Entry 5VVT (X-ray diffraction, 2.80 A resolution); this record covers chains A and C of the 4 polymer chains in the assembly.

== Chain A ==
Molecule: Protein O-GlcNAcase
Organism: Homo sapiens
Notes: EC 3.2.1.169, 3.2.1.-
UniProtKB: O60502 (OGA_HUMAN); residue numbers follow UniProt; this construct covers 60-398, 553-704
Amino-acid sequence (504 residues; numbered 59 to 704; 142 numbers in that range are skipped by the numbering (no residue carries them; nothing is unmodelled there); the number before each row is that of its first residue):
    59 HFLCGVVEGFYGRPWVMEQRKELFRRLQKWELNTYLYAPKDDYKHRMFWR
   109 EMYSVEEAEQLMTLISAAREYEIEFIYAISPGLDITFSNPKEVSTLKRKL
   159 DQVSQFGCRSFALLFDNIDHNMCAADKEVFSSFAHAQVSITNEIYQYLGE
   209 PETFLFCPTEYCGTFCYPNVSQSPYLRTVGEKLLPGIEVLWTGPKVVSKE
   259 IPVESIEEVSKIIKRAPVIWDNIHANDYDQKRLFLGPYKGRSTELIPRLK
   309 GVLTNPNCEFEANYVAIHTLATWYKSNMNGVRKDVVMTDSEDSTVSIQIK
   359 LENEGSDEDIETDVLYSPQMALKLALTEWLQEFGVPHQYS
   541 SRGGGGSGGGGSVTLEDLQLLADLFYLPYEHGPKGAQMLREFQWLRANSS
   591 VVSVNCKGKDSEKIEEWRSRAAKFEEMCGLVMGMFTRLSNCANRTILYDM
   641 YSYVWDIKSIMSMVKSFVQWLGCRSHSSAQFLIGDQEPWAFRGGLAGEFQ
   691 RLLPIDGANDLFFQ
Disordered / not traced: 334-373, 541-552, 590-603, 664-678, 701-704
Construct notes: expression tag (59); engineered mutation Asn175 (Asp in O60502); linker (543-552)
Ligand contacts: N-acetylglucosamine (NAG; 2-acetamido-2-deoxy-beta-D-glucopyranose): Gly67, Phe68, Tyr69, Lys98, Asp174, Asn175, Cys215, Tyr219, Thr250, Val254, Trp278, Asn280, Ala283, Asp285, Tyr286, Asn313
Reported in the primary citation:
  - catalytic residues: Asp174
  - binding site for N-acetylglucosamine: Asp174
  - mutagenesis - D175N: decreased catalytic activity (proposed by the authors, not directly observed)

== Chain C ==
Molecule: Protein O-GlcNAcase
Organism: Homo sapiens
Notes: EC 3.2.1.169, 3.2.1.-
UniProtKB: O60502 (OGA_HUMAN); the construct has insertions or renumbered stretches relative to UniProt, so the offset changes along the chain: 60-391 = UniProt 60-391; 534-542 = UniProt 392-400; 553-704 = UniProt 553-704
Amino-acid sequence (504 residues; each row starts with the number of its first residue; note: 142 numbers in that range are skipped by the numbering (no residue carries them; nothing is unmodelled there)):
    59 HFLCGVVEGFYGRPWVMEQRKELFRRLQKWELNTYLYAPKDDYKHRMFWR
   109 EMYSVEEAEQLMTLISAAREYEIEFIYAISPGLDITFSNPKEVSTLKRKL
   159 DQVSQFGCRSFALLFDNIDHNMCAADKEVFSSFAHAQVSITNEIYQYLGE
   209 PETFLFCPTEYCGTFCYPNVSQSPYLRTVGEKLLPGIEVLWTGPKVVSKE
   259 IPVESIEEVSKIIKRAPVIWDNIHANDYDQKRLFLGPYKGRSTELIPRLK
   309 GVLTNPNCEFEANYVAIHTLATWYKSNMNGVRKDVVMTDSEDSTVSIQIK
   359 LENEGSDEDIETDVLYSPQMALKLALTEWLQEF
   534 GVPHQYSSRGGGGSGGGGSVTLEDLQLLADLFYLPYEHGPKGAQMLREFQ
   584 WLRANSSVVSVNCKGKDSEKIEEWRSRAAKFEEMCGLVMGMFTRLSNCAN
   634 RTILYDMYSYVWDIKSIMSMVKSFVQWLGCRSHSSAQFLIGDQEPWAFRG
   684 GLAGEFQRLLPIDGANDLFFQ
Disordered / not traced: 337-372, 534-551, 592-604, 672-675, 695-704
Construct notes: expression tag (59); engineered mutation Asn175 (Asp in O60502); linker (543-552)
Ligand contacts: N-acetylglucosamine (NAG; 2-acetamido-2-deoxy-beta-D-glucopyranose): Gly67, Phe68, Tyr69, Lys98, Asp174, Asn175, Cys215, Tyr219, Thr250, Val254, Trp278, Asn280, Ala283, Asp285, Tyr286, Asn313
Reported in the primary citation:
  - catalytic residues: Asp174
  - binding site for N-acetylglucosamine: Asp174
  - mutagenesis - D175N: decreased catalytic activity (proposed by the authors, not directly observed)

== Chain A / chain C interface ==
Residue-residue contacts - 128 pairs, chain A then chain C:
  Tyr69(A) - Tyr641(C)
  Tyr69(A) - Trp645(C)  hydrophobic
  Gly70(A) - Tyr641(C)
  Arg71(A) - Tyr638(C)
  Arg71(A) - Asp639(C)  salt bridge
  Pro72(A) - Tyr638(C)
  Asp99(A) - Arg634(C)  hydrogen bond (backbone-side chain)
  Asp99(A) - Tyr638(C)  hydrogen bond (backbone-side chain)
  Asp99(A) - Tyr641(C)  hydrogen bond
  Asp100(A) - Tyr638(C)
  Tyr101(A) - Arg634(C)
  Met105(A) - Ser629(C)
  Met105(A) - Asn630(C)
  Phe106(A) - Asn630(C)
  Thr222(A) - Glu677(C)
  Lys253(A) - Gln676(C)  hydrogen bond (side chain-backbone)
  Lys253(A) - Glu677(C)
  Val254(A) - Glu677(C)  hydrogen bond (backbone-side chain)
  Val254(A) - Trp679(C)  hydrophobic
  Val255(A) - Glu677(C)  hydrogen bond (backbone-side chain)
  Val255(A) - Pro678(C)  hydrophobic
  Asp285(A) - Trp645(C)
  Tyr286(A) - Trp645(C)
  Tyr286(A) - Pro678(C)
  Tyr286(A) - Trp679(C)  hydrophobic
  Tyr286(A) - Arg682(C)  hydrogen bond (backbone-side chain)
  Asp287(A) - Arg682(C)
  Asp287(A) - Gly683(C)  hydrogen bond (side chain-backbone)
  Gln288(A) - Gln288(C)  hydrogen bond (backbone-side chain)
  Gln288(A) - Lys289(C)
  Gln288(A) - Ser642(C)  hydrogen bond
  Gln288(A) - Tyr643(C)
  Lys289(A) - Gln288(C)
  Lys289(A) - Gly683(C)
  Arg290(A) - Pro678(C)
  Arg290(A) - Phe681(C)
  Arg290(A) - Gly684(C)
  Pro394(A) - Tyr101(C)  hydrophobic
  Pro394(A) - Phe106(C)
  His395(A) - Glu109(C)
  Gln396(A) - Phe106(C)
  Gln396(A) - Glu109(C)
  Tyr397(A) - Glu109(C)  hydrogen bond (backbone-side chain)
  Ser398(A) - Arg108(C)  hydrogen bond (side chain-backbone)
  Ser398(A) - Glu109(C)  hydrogen bond (backbone-side chain)
  Ser398(A) - Thr153(C)
  Leu564(A) - Leu685(C)  hydrophobic
  Tyr569(A) - Pro678(C)
  His571(A) - Leu685(C)
  His571(A) - Glu688(C)  salt bridge
  Met578(A) - Phe689(C)
  Leu579(A) - Leu685(C)  hydrophobic
  Leu579(A) - Glu688(C)
  Leu579(A) - Phe689(C)
  Phe582(A) - Phe689(C)  hydrophobic
  Phe582(A) - Leu692(C)  hydrophobic
  Gln583(A) - Leu692(C)
  Arg586(A) - Leu692(C)  hydrogen bond (side chain-backbone)
  Arg586(A) - Pro694(C)
  Asn630(A) - Met105(C)
  Asn630(A) - Phe106(C)
  Arg634(A) - Asp99(C)  hydrogen bond (side chain-backbone)
  Arg634(A) - Tyr101(C)
  Tyr638(A) - Arg71(C)
  Tyr638(A) - Pro72(C)
  Tyr638(A) - Asp99(C)
  Asp639(A) - Arg71(C)  salt bridge
  Tyr641(A) - Tyr69(C)
  Tyr641(A) - Gly70(C)
  Tyr641(A) - Asp99(C)  hydrogen bond
  Ser642(A) - Gln288(C)  hydrogen bond
  Tyr643(A) - Gln288(C)
  Trp645(A) - Tyr69(C)  hydrophobic
  Trp645(A) - Asp285(C)
  Asp646(A) - Gln288(C)
  Asp646(A) - Ala686(C)
  Ile647(A) - Ala686(C)  hydrophobic
  Ile650(A) - Ala686(C)  hydrophobic
  Ile650(A) - Phe689(C)  hydrophobic
  Met651(A) - Phe689(C)  hydrophobic
  Val654(A) - Leu693(C)  hydrophobic
  Phe657(A) - Leu693(C)  hydrophobic
  Phe657(A) - Pro694(C)
  Phe681(A) - Arg290(C)
  Phe681(A) - Pro568(C)
  Phe681(A) - Tyr569(C)
  Phe681(A) - Glu570(C)
  Phe681(A) - His571(C)
  Arg682(A) - Tyr286(C)  hydrogen bond (side chain-backbone)
  Arg682(A) - Asp287(C)  salt bridge
  Gly683(A) - Asp287(C)  hydrogen bond (backbone-side chain)
  Gly683(A) - Lys289(C)
  Gly683(A) - Arg290(C)
  Gly684(A) - Arg290(C)
  Gly684(A) - His571(C)
  Leu685(A) - Leu564(C)  hydrophobic
  Leu685(A) - His571(C)
  Leu685(A) - Gly575(C)
  Ala686(A) - Asp646(C)
  Ala686(A) - Ile647(C)
  Ala686(A) - Ile650(C)
  Glu688(A) - His571(C)  salt bridge
  Glu688(A) - Leu579(C)
  Phe689(A) - Met578(C)
  Phe689(A) - Leu579(C)  hydrophobic
  Phe689(A) - Phe582(C)  hydrophobic
  Phe689(A) - Ile650(C)  hydrophobic
  Phe689(A) - Met651(C)  hydrophobic
  Gln690(A) - Lys289(C)
  Gln690(A) - Ile650(C)
  Gln690(A) - Arg682(C)
  Arg691(A) - Gln690(C)
  Leu692(A) - Phe582(C)  hydrophobic
  Leu692(A) - Gln583(C)
  Leu692(A) - Arg586(C)  hydrogen bond (backbone-side chain)
  Leu693(A) - Val654(C)  hydrophobic
  Leu693(A) - Phe657(C)  hydrophobic
  Pro694(A) - Phe657(C)
  Ile695(A) - Phe671(C)  hydrophobic
  Ile695(A) - Ala680(C)
  Ile695(A) - Phe681(C)
  Asp696(A) - Arg691(C)
  Gly697(A) - Arg691(C)
  Ala698(A) - Phe681(C)  hydrophobic
  Asn699(A) - Phe681(C)
  Asn699(A) - Glu688(C)
  Asp700(A) - Glu688(C)
  Asp700(A) - Arg691(C)  salt bridge
Also at the interface, not in a pair above, chain A (71 interface residues in all): Pro568, Gly575, Phe614, Ser629, Met653, Gly687
Also at the interface, not in a pair above, chain C (63 interface residues in all): Met653

== Summary ==
71 residues of chain A face 63 of chain C across their interface; the contacts include 20 hydrogen bonds and 6
salt bridges. Among the polar pairs are Arg71(A)-Asp639(C), His571(A)-Glu688(C) and Arg682(A)-Asp287(C). Chain
A binds N-acetylglucosamine. Chain C binds N-acetylglucosamine. The paper reports catalytic residues Asp174(A)
and Asp174(C); D175N of chain A reduces catalytic activity.
Chain A and chain C are both Protein O-GlcNAcase (Homo sapiens); the structure, Structural Investigations of
the Substrate Specificity of Human O-GlcNAcase, was determined by X-ray diffraction, deposited together with
5VVO, 5VVU, 5VVV and 5VVX.
